PDB entry 1YP4 | X-ray diffraction, 2.30 A resolution | chains B and C of the 4 polymer chains in the assembly

[Chain B (and C)]
Protein: Glucose-1-phosphate adenylyltransferase small subunit
From: Solanum tuberosum
Notes: EC 2.7.7.27; chain C of this document is another copy of the same molecule, construct and numbering; everything in this record applies to it too
UniProt: P23509 (GLGS_SOLTU); residues 2-451 here correspond to UniProt positions 72-521 (UniProt number = residue number + 70)
Sequence (451 residues; row label = number of the first residue in the row):
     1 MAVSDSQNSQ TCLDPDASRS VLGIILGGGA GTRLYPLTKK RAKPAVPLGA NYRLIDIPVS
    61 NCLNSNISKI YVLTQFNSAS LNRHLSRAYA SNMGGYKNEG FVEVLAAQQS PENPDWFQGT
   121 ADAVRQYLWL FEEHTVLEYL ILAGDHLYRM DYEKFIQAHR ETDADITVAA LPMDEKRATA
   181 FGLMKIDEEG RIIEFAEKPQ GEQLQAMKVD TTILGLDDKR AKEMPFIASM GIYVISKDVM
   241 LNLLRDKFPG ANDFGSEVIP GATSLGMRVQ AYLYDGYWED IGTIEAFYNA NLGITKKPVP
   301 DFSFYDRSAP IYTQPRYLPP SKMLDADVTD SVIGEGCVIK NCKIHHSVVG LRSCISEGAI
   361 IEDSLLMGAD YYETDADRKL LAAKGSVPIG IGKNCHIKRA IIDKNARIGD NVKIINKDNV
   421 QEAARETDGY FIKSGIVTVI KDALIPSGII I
Disordered / not traced: 1-11, 94-97, 114-116 (chain C: 1-10, 92-98)
Construct notes: initiating methionine (1)
Residues lining bound ligands: adenosine-5'-diphosphate-glucose (ADQ): L26, G27, G28, G29, R33, K43, L73, Q118, G119, T120, A123, A143, D145, H146, F181, G182, F195, E197, K198, S229, M230, G231, Y233, D253, G255, W278, D280
What the authors report for this chain:
  - binding site for adenosine-5'-diphosphate-glucose: R33, K43, E197, K198, S229, D280
  - conformationally variable residues (domain motion, order/disorder transition): E112 to F117, E197, K198
  - catalytic residues: D145, K198, D280 (proposed by the authors, not directly observed)
  - mutagenesis - D145N: decreased catalytic activity (citing earlier work)

[How chain B and chain C interact]
Pairs across the interface (29; chain B residue first):
  N77(B) with L105(C); Y127(C); W129(C); L130(C)
  A79(B) with E133(C), hydrogen bond (backbone-side chain); H134(C)
  N82(B) with E103(C)
  S86(B) with G100(C), hydrogen bond (side chain-backbone)
  A90(B) with A90(C); S91(C)
  E99(B) with R87(C), salt bridge
  F101(B) with S86(C)
  E103(B) with N82(C)
  Q109(B) with A106(C); A107(C); Q126(C); Y127(C); W129(C), hydrogen bond (backbone-side chain)
  S110(B) with W129(C)
  P111(B) with W129(C)
  Q126(B) with Q109(C)
  Y127(B) with Q109(C), hydrogen bond
  W129(B) with N77(C); S78(C); A79(C); N82(C); Q109(C), hydrogen bond (side chain-backbone); P111(C)
  E133(B) with A79(C)
Other interface residues (no listed pair), chain B (21 interface residues in all): F76, S78, S80, S91, G100, A106
Other interface residues (no listed pair), chain C (22 interface residues in all): S110

[In short]
The interface between chain B and chain C involves 21 residues on one side and 22 on the other; the contacts
include 5 hydrogen bonds and 1 salt bridge. Among the polar pairs are E99(B)-R87(C), A79(B)-E133(C) and
S86(B)-G100(C). The paper reports catalytic residues D145(B), K198(B) and D280(B); D145N of chain B reduces
catalytic activity.
Both chains are Glucose-1-phosphate adenylyltransferase small subunit (Solanum tuberosum). Entry 1YP4 (Crystal
structure of potato tuber ADP-glucose pyrophosphorylase in complex with ADP-glucose) was determined by X-ray
diffraction (same publication as 1YP2 and 1YP3).
